Entry 7M0B (X-ray diffraction, 2.00 A resolution); this record covers chains A and P of the 5 polymer chains in the assembly.

== Chain A ==
Protein: DNA polymerase lambda
Source organism: Homo sapiens
Notes: EC 2.7.7.7, 4.2.99.-
Reference sequence: Q9UGP5 (DPOLL_HUMAN); numbering as in UniProt (aligned over 234-575)
Sequence (346 residues; numbered 230 to 575; the number before each row is that of its first residue):
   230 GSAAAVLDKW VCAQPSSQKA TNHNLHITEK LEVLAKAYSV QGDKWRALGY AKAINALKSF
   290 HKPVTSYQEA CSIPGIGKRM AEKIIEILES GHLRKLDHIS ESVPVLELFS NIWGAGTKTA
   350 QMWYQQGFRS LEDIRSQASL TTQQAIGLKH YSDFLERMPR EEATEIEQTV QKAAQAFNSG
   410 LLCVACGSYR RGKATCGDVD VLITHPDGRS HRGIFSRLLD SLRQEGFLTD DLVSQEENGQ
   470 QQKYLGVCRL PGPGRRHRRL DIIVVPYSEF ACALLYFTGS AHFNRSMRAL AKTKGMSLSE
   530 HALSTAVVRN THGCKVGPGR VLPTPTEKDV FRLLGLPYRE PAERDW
Unresolved in the structure: 230-235, 538-546
Sequence notes: expression tag (230-233)
Metal / ion sites: Na+ site 1: Cys-300, Ile-302, Ile-305 (shared with 1 residue of chain D); Na+ site 2: Ser-339, Ile-341, Ala-344 (shared with DG5(P) of chain P); Mg2+ site 1: Asp-427, Asp-429, Asp-490 (together with DUP) (shared with DC6(P) of chain P); Mg2+ site 2: Asp-427, Asp-429 (together with DUP)
Ligand contacts: DUP (2'-deoxyuridine 5'-alpha,beta-imido-triphosphate): Arg-386, Gly-416, Ser-417, Arg-420, Cys-425, Gly-426, Asp-427, Asp-429, Tyr-505, Phe-506, Thr-507, Gly-508, Ser-509, Ala-510, Asn-513
From the paper describing this entry:
  - conformationally variable residues (side-chain flip): Glu-529
  - contacts within the chain: Arg-517/Glu-529 (water-mediated contact)
  - binding site for the 6-nt DNA strand: Arg-517
  - binding site for the 5-nt DNA strand: Lys-472
  - mutagenesis - R538A, H541A, K544A: decreased catalytic activity on blunt-end DSB
  - mutagenesis - H541A/K544A: decreased catalytic activity on blunt end
  - mutagenesis - K544A: unchanged catalytic activity on complementary DSB

== Chain P ==
Molecule: 6-nt DNA strand
Sequence (6 nucleotides; each row starts with the number of its first residue):
     1 CAGTGC
Metal / ion sites: Na+: DG5 (shared with Ser-339(A), Ile-341(A), Ala-344(A) of chain A); Mg2+: DC6 (together with DUP) (shared with Asp-427(A), Asp-429(A), Asp-490(A) of chain A)

== Interface between chain A and chain P ==
Residue-residue contacts - 20 pairs, chain A then chain P:
  Ile-341(A) with DG5(P), phosphate contact
  Trp-342(A) with DG5(P), hydrogen bond to the phosphate; DC6(P), hydrogen bond to the phosphate
  Gly-343(A) with DT4(P), phosphate contact; DG5(P), hydrogen bond to the phosphate
  Ala-344(A) with DT4(P), phosphate contact; DG5(P), hydrogen bond to the phosphate
  Gly-345(A) with DT4(P), hydrogen bond to the phosphate; DG5(P), phosphate contact
  Thr-346(A) with DT4(P), hydrogen bond to the phosphate
  Lys-347(A) with DG3(P), phosphate contact; DT4(P), hydrogen bond to the phosphate
  Thr-348(A) with DT4(P), hydrogen bond to the phosphate
  Asp-429(A) with DC6(P), phosphate contact
  Lys-472(A) with DG5(P), base contact
  Leu-474(A) with DC6(P), sugar contact
  Arg-488(A) with DC6(P), salt bridge to the phosphate
  Asp-490(A) with DC6(P), phosphate contact
  Tyr-505(A) with DC6(P), hydrogen bond to the base
  Phe-506(A) with DC6(P), phosphate contact
Also at the interface, not in a pair above, chain A (16 interface residues in all): Asp-427

== Overview ==
16 residues of chain A and 4 residues of chain P are in contact, with 9 hydrogen bonds and 1 salt bridge.
Polar pairs include Tyr-505(A)/DC6(P), Trp-342(A)/DG5(P) and Trp-342(A)/DC6(P). The paper reports a binding
site for the 6-nt DNA strand at Arg-517(A); R538A, H541A and K544A of chain A reduce catalytic activity on
blunt-end DSB.
Chain A is DNA polymerase lambda (Homo sapiens) and chain P is a 6-nt DNA strand; the structure, Pre-catalytic
quaternary complex of DNA Polymerase Lambda with bound mismatched DSB and incoming dUMPNPP, was determined by
X-ray diffraction, deposited together with 7M07, 7M09, 7M0A, 7M0D and 7M0E.
